Entry 1OZM (X-ray diffraction, 1.95 A resolution); this record covers chain A.

Chain A:
Protein: Queuine tRNA-ribosyltransferase
Organism: Zymomonas mobilis
Notes: EC 2.4.2.29
UniProt: P28720 (TGT_ZYMMO); residues 2-386 here correspond to UniProt positions 1-385 (UniProt number = residue number - 1)
Sequence (386 residues; row label = number of the first residue in the row):
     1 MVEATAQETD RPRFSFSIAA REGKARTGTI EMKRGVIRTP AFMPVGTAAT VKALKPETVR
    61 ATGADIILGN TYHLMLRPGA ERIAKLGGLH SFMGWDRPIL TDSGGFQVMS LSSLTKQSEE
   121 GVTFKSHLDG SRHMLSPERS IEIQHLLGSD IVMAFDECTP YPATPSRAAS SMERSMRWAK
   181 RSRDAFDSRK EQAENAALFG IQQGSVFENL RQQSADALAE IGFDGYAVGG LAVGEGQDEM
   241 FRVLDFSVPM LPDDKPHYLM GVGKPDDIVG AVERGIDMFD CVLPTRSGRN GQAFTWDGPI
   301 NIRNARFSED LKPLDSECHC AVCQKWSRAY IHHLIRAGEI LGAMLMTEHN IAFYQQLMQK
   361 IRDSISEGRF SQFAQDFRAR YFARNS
Not modelled in the structure: 1-10, 383-386
Sequence notes: cloning artifact (1); engineered mutation Phe106 (Tyr105 in P28720)
Metal / ion sites: Zn2+: Cys318, Cys320, Cys323, His349

Summary:
Cys318, Cys320, Cys323 and His349 form the Zn2+ site.
Chain A is Queuine tRNA-ribosyltransferase (Zymomonas mobilis); the structure, Y106F mutant of Z. mobilis TGT,
was determined by X-ray diffraction, deposited together with 1OZQ, 1P0B, 1P0D and 1P0E.
